Entry 9B40 (electron microscopy, 2.90 A resolution); this record covers chains B and O of the 19 polymer chains in the assembly.

== Chain B (and O) ==
Molecule: gp26 Major capsid
From: Pseudomonas virus Pa193
Notes: chain O of this document is another copy of the same molecule, construct and numbering; everything in this record applies to it too
UniProtKB: A0A5P1KVB7 (A0A5P1KVB7_9CAUD); numbering as in UniProt (aligned over 1-382)
Chain sequence (382 residues; row label = number of the first residue in the row):
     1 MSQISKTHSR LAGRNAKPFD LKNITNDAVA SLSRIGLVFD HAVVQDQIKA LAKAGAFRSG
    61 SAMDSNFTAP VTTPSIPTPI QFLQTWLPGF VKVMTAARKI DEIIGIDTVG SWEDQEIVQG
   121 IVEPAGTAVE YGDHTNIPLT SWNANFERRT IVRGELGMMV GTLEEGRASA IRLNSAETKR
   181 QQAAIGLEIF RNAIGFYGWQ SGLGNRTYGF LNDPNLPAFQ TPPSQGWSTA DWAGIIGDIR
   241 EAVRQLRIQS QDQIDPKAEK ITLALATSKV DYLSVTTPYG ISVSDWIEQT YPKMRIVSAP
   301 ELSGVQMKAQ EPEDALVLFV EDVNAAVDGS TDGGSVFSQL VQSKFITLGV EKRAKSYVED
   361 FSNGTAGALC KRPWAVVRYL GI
Disordered / not traced: 1-65

== How chain B and chain O interact ==
Residue-residue contacts - 29 pairs, chain B then chain O:
  P70(B) - E123(O)
  V71(B) - E123(O)
  T72(B) - E123(O)  hydrogen bond
  T72(B) - N143(O)  hydrogen bond
  T72(B) - N145(O)
  T73(B) - N143(O)  hydrogen bond (backbone-side chain)
  T73(B) - N145(O)  hydrogen bond (backbone-side chain)
  P74(B) - N143(O)
  S75(B) - N143(O)
  S75(B) - A144(O)
  S75(B) - N145(O)
  P77(B) - W142(O)  hydrophobic
  P77(B) - F146(O)
  P79(B) - F146(O)  hydrophobic
  T162(B) - L348(O)
  L163(B) - W112(O)  hydrophobic
  L163(B) - E113(O)
  L163(B) - R153(O)
  G166(B) - E113(O)
  R167(B) - E113(O)  salt bridge
  R167(B) - Q115(O)
  R167(B) - R153(O)
  R353(B) - E351(O)
  A354(B) - L348(O)
  A354(B) - G349(O)  hydrogen bond (backbone-backbone)
  A354(B) - E351(O)  hydrogen bond (backbone-side chain)
  A354(B) - D360(O)
  K355(B) - E155(O)  salt bridge
  K355(B) - D360(O)
Interface residues without a listed pair, chain B (16 interface residues in all): K352
Interface residues without a listed pair, chain O (18 interface residues in all): D114, I121, V350

== Overview ==
Chain B and chain O form an interface of 16 and 18 residues respectively; the contacts include 6 hydrogen
bonds and 2 salt bridges. Polar pairs include R167(B)-E113(O), K355(B)-E155(O) and T72(B)-E123(O).
Chain B and chain O are both gp26 Major capsid (Pseudomonas virus Pa193); the structure, Pseudomonas phage
Pa193 5-fold vertex (capsid, decorating, and scaffolding proteins), was determined by electron microscopy,
deposited together with 9B41 and 9B42.
